4K3Y - chains B and D of the 4 polymer chains in the assembly; structure by X-ray diffraction, 2.68 A resolution.

== Chain B (and D) ==
Protein: neuraminidase
From: Influenza A virus
Notes: fragment: ectodomain; chain D of this document is another copy of the same molecule, construct and numbering; everything in this record applies to it too
Chain sequence (369 residues; row label = number of the first residue in the row; note: 18 numbers in that range are skipped by the numbering (no residue carries them; nothing is unmodelled there)):
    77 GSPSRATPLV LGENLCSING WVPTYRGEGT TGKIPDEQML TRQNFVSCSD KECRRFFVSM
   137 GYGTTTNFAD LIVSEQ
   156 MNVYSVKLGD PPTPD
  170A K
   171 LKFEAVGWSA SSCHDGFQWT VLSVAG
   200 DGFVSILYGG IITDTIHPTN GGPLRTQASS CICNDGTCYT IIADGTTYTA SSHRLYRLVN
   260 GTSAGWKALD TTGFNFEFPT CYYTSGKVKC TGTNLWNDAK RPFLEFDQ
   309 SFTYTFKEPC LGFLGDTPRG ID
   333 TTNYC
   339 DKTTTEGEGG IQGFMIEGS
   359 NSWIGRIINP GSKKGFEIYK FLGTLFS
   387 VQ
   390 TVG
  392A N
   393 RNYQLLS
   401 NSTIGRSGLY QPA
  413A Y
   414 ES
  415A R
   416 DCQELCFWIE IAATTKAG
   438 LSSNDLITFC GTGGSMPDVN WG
Disordered / not traced: 77-81, 139-148
Cystine bridges: Cys92-Cys417, Cys124-Cys129, Cys183-Cys230, Cys232-Cys237, Cys280-Cys289, Cys318-Cys337, Cys421-Cys447
Covalently attached groups: N-acetylglucosamine (NAG) linked to Asn259, Asn401
Ion coordination: Ca2+: Asn293, Asp297, Asp324, Gly345, Gly347

== Chain B / chain D interface ==
Contacting residue pairs (45):
  Val98(B) with Ile211(D), hydrophobic
  Pro99(B) with Val176(D), hydrophobic
  Thr100(B) with Phe173(D); Leu206(D); Gly209(D)
  Tyr101(B) with Phe173(D), hydrophobic
  Arg102(B) with Glu151(D), hydrogen bond (side chain-backbone); Gln152(D), hydrogen bond (side chain-backbone); Met156(D), hydrogen bond (side chain-backbone); Asn157(D), hydrogen bond; Phe173(D); Val176(D)
  Glu104(B) with Tyr159(D), hydrogen bond
  Thr107(B) with Gln152(D)
  Glu113(B) with Pro169(D)
  Lys162(B) with Lys172(D)
  Gly164(B) with Leu171(D); Lys172(D); Phe173(D), hydrogen bond (backbone-backbone)
  Pro166(B) with Pro169(D); Leu171(D)
  Thr168(B) with Asp170(D), hydrogen bond
  Asp170(B) with Asp170(D)
  Lys170A(B) with Asp170(D), hydrogen bond (side chain-backbone)
  Tyr413A(B) with Gly209(D); Ile210(D)
  Arg415A(B) with Tyr207(D); Thr212(D); Asn259(D), hydrogen bond (side chain-backbone); Thr261(D), hydrogen bond
  Glu419(B) with Ile211(D)
  Cys447(B) with Ile211(D), hydrophobic
  Gly448(B) with Ile211(D)
  Thr449(B) with Thr214(D)
  Ser452(B) with His216(D)
  Met453(B) with Phe202(D), hydrophobic; Thr214(D)
  Pro454(B) with Asp200(D); Phe202(D), hydrophobic; His216(D)
  Val456(B) with Gly196(D)
  Asn457(B) with Glu151(D), hydrogen bond
  Trp458(B) with Val176(D), hydrophobic; Ala195(D), hydrophobic; Phe202(D), hydrophobic
Also at the interface, not in a pair above, chain B (30 interface residues in all): Pro111, Asp165, Pro412, Lys431
Also at the interface, not in a pair above, chain D (31 interface residues in all): Met115, Tyr138, Gln188, Ser204, Gly208, Gly260

== In short ==
The interface between chain B and chain D involves 30 residues on one side and 31 on the other, with 11
hydrogen bonds. Polar pairs include Arg102(B)-Glu151(D), Arg102(B)-Gln152(D) and Arg102(B)-Met156(D).
Covalently linked N-acetylglucosamine: at Asn259(B) and Asn401(B).
Chain B and chain D are both neuraminidase (Influenza A virus); the structure, Crystal structure of a subtype
N11 neuraminidase-like protein of A/flat-faced bat/Peru/033/2010 (H18N11), was determined by X-ray diffraction
(same publication as 4K3X, 4MC5 and 4MC7).
